1E1R - chains A and D of the 7 polymer chains in the assembly; structure by X-ray diffraction, 2.50 A resolution.

== Chain A ==
Protein: Bovine mitochondrial F1-atpase
Organism: Bos taurus
Notes: EC 3.6.1.34
UniProtKB: P19483 (ATP0_BOVIN); residues 1-510 here correspond to UniProt positions 44-553 (UniProt number = residue number + 43)
Amino-acid sequence (510 residues; each row starts with the number of its first residue):
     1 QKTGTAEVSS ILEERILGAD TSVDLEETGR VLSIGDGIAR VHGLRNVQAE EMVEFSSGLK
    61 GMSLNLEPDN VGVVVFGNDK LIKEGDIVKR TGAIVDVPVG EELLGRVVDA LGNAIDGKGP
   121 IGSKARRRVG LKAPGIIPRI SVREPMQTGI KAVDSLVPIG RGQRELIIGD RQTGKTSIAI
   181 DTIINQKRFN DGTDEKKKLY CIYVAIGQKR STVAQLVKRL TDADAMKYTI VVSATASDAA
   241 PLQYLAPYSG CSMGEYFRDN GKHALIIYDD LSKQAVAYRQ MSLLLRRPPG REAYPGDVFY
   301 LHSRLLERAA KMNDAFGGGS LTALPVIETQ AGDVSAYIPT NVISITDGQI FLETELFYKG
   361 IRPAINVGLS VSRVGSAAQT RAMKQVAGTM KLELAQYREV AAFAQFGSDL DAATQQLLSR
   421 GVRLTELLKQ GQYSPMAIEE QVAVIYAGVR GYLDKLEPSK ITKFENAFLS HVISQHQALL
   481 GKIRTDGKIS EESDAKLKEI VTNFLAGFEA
Unresolved in the structure: 1-23
Construct notes: conflict Gly481 (Ser524 in P19483)
Ion coordination: Mg2+: Thr176 (together with AMP-PNP)
Residues lining bound ligands: AMP-PNP (ANP; phosphoaminophosphonic acid-adenylate ester): Asp170, Arg171, Gln172, Thr173, Gly174, Lys175, Thr176, Ser177, Glu328, Phe357, Arg362, Pro363, Gln430, Gly431, Gln432, Tyr433
Curated features (UniProtKB/Swiss-Prot):
  - binding site (ATP): Gln172, Gly174, Lys175, Thr176, Ser177, Gln430, Gln432
  - binding site (Mg(2+)): Thr176, Asp269
  - site: Ser370 (Required for activity)
  - modified residue: Gln1 (Pyrrolidone carboxylic acid), Ser10 (Phosphoserine), Ser22 (Phosphoserine), Ser33 (Phosphoserine), Ser63 (Phosphoserine), Lys80 (N6-acetyllysine), Lys83 (N6-acetyllysine), Lys89 (N6-acetyllysine), Thr91 (Phosphothreonine), Lys118 (N6-acetyllysine), Ser123 (Phosphoserine), Lys124 (N6-acetyllysine), Ser141 (Phosphoserine), Arg161 (Omega-N-methylarginine), Lys187 (N6-acetyllysine), Lys196 (N6-acetyllysine), Lys197 (N6-acetyllysine), Lys218 (N6-acetyllysine), Lys262 (N6-acetyllysine), Lys384 (N6-acetyllysine) and 6 more in UniProt
  - glycosylation: Ser33 (O-linked (GlcNAc) serine)

== Chain D ==
Protein: Bovine mitochondrial F1-atpase
Organism: Bos taurus
Notes: EC 3.6.1.34
UniProtKB: P00829 (ATPB_BOVIN); aligned to UniProt positions 47-528 over residues -4 to 478 (the alignment contains insertions or deletions, so no single offset holds)
Amino-acid sequence (482 residues; each row starts with the number of its first residue; note: 1 number in that range is skipped by the numbering (no residue carries it; nothing is unmodelled there); numbers below 1 keep their minus sign (Ala-4 is residue -4)):
    -4 AAQA
     1 SPSPKAGATT GRIVAVIGAV VDVQFDEGLP PILNALEVQG RETRLVLEVA QHLGESTVRT
    61 IAMDGTEGLV RGQKVLDSGA PIRIPVGPET LGRIMNVIGE PIDERGPIKT KQFAAIHAEA
   121 PEFVEMSVEQ EILVTGIKVV DLLAPYAKGG KIGLFGGAGV GKTVLIMELI NNVAKAHGGY
   181 SVFAGVGERT REGNDLYHEM IESGVINLKD ATSKVALVYG QMNEPPGARA RVALTGLTVA
   241 EYFRDQEGQD VLLFIDNIFR FTQAGSEVSA LLGRIPSAVG YQPTLATDMG TMQERITTTK
   301 KGSITSVQAI YVPADDLTDP APATTFAHLD ATTVLSRAIA ELGIYPAVDP LDSTSRIMDP
   361 NIVGSEHYDV ARGVQKILQD YKSLQDIIAI LGMDELSEED KLTVSRARKI QRFLSQPFQV
   421 AEVFTGHLGK LVPLKETIKG FQQILAGEYD HLPEQAFYMV GPIEEAVAKA DKLAEEHS
Unresolved in the structure: -4 to -1, 1-8, 476-478
Ion coordination: Mg2+: Thr163 (together with ADP, aluminium fluoride)
Residues lining bound ligands:
  - ADP (adenosine-5'-diphosphate): Gly157, Ala158, Gly159, Val160, Gly161, Lys162, Thr163, Val164, Tyr345, Pro346, Phe418, Ala421, Phe424, Thr425
  - aluminium fluoride (AF3): Gly157, Ala158, Gly159, Lys162, Glu188, Arg189, Tyr311
Curated features (UniProtKB/Swiss-Prot):
  - binding site (ADP): Gly159, Val160, Gly161, Lys162, Thr163, Val164
  - binding site (ATP): Gly159, Gly161, Lys162, Thr163, Val164, Arg189
  - binding site (phosphate): Gly159, Val160, Gly161, Lys162, Thr163
  - binding site (Mg(2+)): Thr163, Glu188
  - modified residue: Lys74 (N6-acetyllysine), Lys111 (N6-acetyllysine), Lys148 (N6-acetyllysine), Lys209 (N6-acetyllysine), Lys214 (N6-acetyllysine), Thr262 (Phosphothreonine), Ser365 (Phosphoserine), Lys376 (N6-acetyllysine), Ser383 (Phosphoserine), Lys430 (N6-acetyllysine), Lys435 (N6-acetyllysine), Lys472 (N6-acetyllysine)
  - glycosylation: Ser56 (O-linked (GlcNAc) serine)

== Interface between chain A and chain D ==
Pairs across the interface (93; chain A residue first):
  Leu32(A) with Gly54(D)
  Ser33(A) with His52(D); Leu53(D)
  Ile34(A) with Ile32(D); Gln51(D); His52(D), hydrogen bond (backbone-backbone)
  Asp36(A) with Gln51(D), hydrogen bond; Arg274(D), salt bridge
  Asn78(A) with Leu33(D)
  Asp79(A) with Ile32(D)
  Lys80(A) with Pro31(D); Ile32(D); Leu33(D)
  Lys83(A) with Leu29(D), hydrogen bond (side chain-backbone); Pro31(D); His52(D)
  Glu84(A) with Leu29(D); His52(D), hydrogen bond (backbone-side chain); Gly54(D); Glu55(D); Ser56(D), hydrogen bond (side chain-backbone)
  Val107(A) with Phe123(D), hydrophobic
  Ile115(A) with Phe123(D); Val124(D)
  Asp116(A) with Val124(D)
  Gly117(A) with Val124(D)
  Arg171(A) with Leu317(D); Phe326(D); Asp352(D), salt bridge
  Gln172(A) with Thr354(D), hydrogen bond
  Lys209(A) with Glu294(D); Ala327(D); His328(D); Leu329(D), hydrogen bond (side chain-backbone); Asp330(D), salt bridge; Arg356(D)
  Arg210(A) with Ala120(D); Pro121(D), hydrogen bond (side chain-backbone); Glu122(D), salt bridge; Phe123(D); Met126(D); Glu294(D), hydrogen bond (backbone-side chain)
  Ser211(A) with Met126(D); Arg356(D)
  Thr212(A) with Arg356(D), hydrogen bond
  Val213(A) with Phe123(D), hydrophobic
  Ala214(A) with Phe123(D); Met126(D), hydrophobic
  Gln215(A) with Val128(D); Gln130(D), hydrogen bond; Arg356(D)
  Lys218(A) with Val128(D)
  Ala236(A) with Gly290(D); His328(D)
  Ser237(A) with Ala120(D); Gly290(D); Thr291(D); Glu294(D)
  Val276(A) with Ala286(D), hydrophobic
  Arg279(A) with Ser277(D), hydrogen bond
  Gln280(A) with Pro283(D); Thr284(D); Thr287(D), hydrogen bond
  Leu283(A) with Ile275(D); Pro276(D); Ser277(D); Pro283(D), hydrophobic
  Leu284(A) with Arg274(D); Thr284(D)
  Arg286(A) with Gly273(D), hydrogen bond (side chain-backbone); Ile275(D)
  Arg287(A) with Ile275(D)
  Glu292(A) with Ala278(D)
  Ala293(A) with Ser277(D); Ala278(D)
  Gln330(A) with Thr318(D)
  Ala331(A) with Thr318(D)
  Glu355(A) with Gln379(D)
  Phe357(A) with Arg372(D)
  Tyr358(A) with Leu351(D); Ser353(D); Thr354(D); Gln375(D); Lys376(D), hydrogen bond (backbone-backbone)
  Lys359(A) with Lys376(D)
  Arg362(A) with Arg372(D)
  Gln405(A) with Asp400(D), hydrogen bond
  Phe406(A) with Leu384(D), hydrophobic; Ile387(D), hydrophobic; Ile388(D), hydrophobic; Glu395(D)
  Ser408(A) with Glu395(D)
  Tyr433(A) with Asp359(D)
Other interface residues (no listed pair), chain A (57 interface residues in all): Gly35, Ile82, Gln208, Val217, Arg219, Thr235, Asp238, Ala240, Gln243, Lys273, Pro289, Thr354
Other interface residues (no listed pair), chain D (63 interface residues in all): Ala50, Thr57, Glu119, Lys151, Leu272, Ala323, Tyr368, Asp380, Leu391, Leu396

== In short ==
57 residues of chain A face 63 of chain D across their interface; the contacts include 16 hydrogen bonds and 4
salt bridges. Among the polar pairs are Asp36(A)-Arg274(D), Arg171(A)-Asp352(D) and Lys209(A)-Asp330(D). Bound
to chain A: AMP-PNP. Ligands of chain D: ADP and aluminium fluoride.
Here chain A is Bovine mitochondrial F1-atpase and chain D is Bovine mitochondrial F1-atpase, both from Bos
taurus. Entry 1E1R (Bovine mitochondrial F1-atpase inhibited by MG2+ADP and aluminium fluoride) was determined
by X-ray diffraction, deposited together with 1E1Q.
